PDB entry 7TFJ | electron microscopy, 3.30 A resolution | chains A and G of the 10 polymer chains in the assembly

[Chain A]
Molecule: Replication factor C subunit 1
Organism: Saccharomyces cerevisiae
UniProt: P38630 (RFC1_YEAST); residues 1-861 here = UniProt positions 1-861
Sequence (861 residues; numbered 1 to 861; the number before each row is that of its first residue):
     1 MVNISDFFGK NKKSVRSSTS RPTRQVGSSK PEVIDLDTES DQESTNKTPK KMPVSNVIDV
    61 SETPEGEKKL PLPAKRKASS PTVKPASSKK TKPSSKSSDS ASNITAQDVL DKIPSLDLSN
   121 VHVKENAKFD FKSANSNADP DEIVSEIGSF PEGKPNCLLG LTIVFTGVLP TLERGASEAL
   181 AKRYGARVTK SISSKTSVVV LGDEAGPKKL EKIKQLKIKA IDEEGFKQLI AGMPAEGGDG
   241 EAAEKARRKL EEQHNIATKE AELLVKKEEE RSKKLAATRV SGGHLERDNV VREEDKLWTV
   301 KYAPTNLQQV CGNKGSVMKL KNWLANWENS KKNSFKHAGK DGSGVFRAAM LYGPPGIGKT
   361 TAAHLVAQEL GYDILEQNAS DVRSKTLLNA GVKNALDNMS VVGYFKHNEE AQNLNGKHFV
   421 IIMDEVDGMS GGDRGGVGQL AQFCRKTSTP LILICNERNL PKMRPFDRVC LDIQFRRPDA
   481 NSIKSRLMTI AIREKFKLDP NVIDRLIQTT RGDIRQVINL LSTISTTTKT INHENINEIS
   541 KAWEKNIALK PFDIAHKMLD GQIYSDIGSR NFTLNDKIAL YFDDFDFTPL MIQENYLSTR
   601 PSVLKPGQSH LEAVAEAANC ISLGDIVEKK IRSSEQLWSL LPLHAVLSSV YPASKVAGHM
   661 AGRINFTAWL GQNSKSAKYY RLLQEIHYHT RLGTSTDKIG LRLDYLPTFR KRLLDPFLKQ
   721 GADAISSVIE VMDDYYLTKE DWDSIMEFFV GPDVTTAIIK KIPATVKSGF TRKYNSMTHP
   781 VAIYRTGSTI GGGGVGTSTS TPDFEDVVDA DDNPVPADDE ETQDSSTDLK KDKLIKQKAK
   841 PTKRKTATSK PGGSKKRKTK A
Disordered / not traced: 1-291, 408-411, 692-861
Bound ions: Mg2+: Thr360 (together with ATP-gamma-S)
Ligand contacts: ATP-gamma-S (AGS; phosphothiophosphoric acid-adenylate ester): Thr299, Val300, Tyr302, Ala303, Pro304, Gln309, Val310, Cys311, Pro355, Gly356, Ile357, Gly358, Lys359, Thr360, Thr361, Asn456, Arg486, Ile514, Arg515
Swiss-Prot annotation at these positions:
  - motif (Nuclear localization signal): Lys830 to Leu834, Lys855 to Lys860
  - binding site (ATP): Thr299, Cys311, Gly353 to Thr361, Asn456
  - modified residue: Thr38 (Phosphothreonine), Ser40 (Phosphoserine), Thr63 (Phosphothreonine)
  - mutagenesis: Asp427 (D427H: In cs mutant CDC44-2; causes cell cycle arrest), Gly436 (G436R: In cs mutant CDC44-3/4; causes cell cycle arrest), Gly512 (G512A: In cs mutant CDC44-9; no effect), Asp513 (D513N: In cs mutants CDC44-1/5/8 and CDC44-9; causes cell cycle arrest)

[Chain G]
Molecule: Proliferating cell nuclear antigen
Organism: Saccharomyces cerevisiae
UniProt: P15873 (PCNA_YEAST); numbering as in UniProt (aligned over 1-258)
Sequence (260 residues; each row starts with the number of its first residue; numbers below 1 keep their minus sign (Ala-1 is residue -1)):
    -1 ASMLEAKFEE ASLFKRIIDG FKDCVQLVNF QCKEDGIIAQ AVDDSRVLLV SLEIGVEAFQ
    59 EYRCDHPVTL GMDLTSLSKI LRCGNNTDTL TLIADNTPDS IILLFEDTKK DRIAEYSLKL
   119 MDIDADFLKI EELQYDSTLS LPSSEFSKIV RDLSQLSDSI NIMITKETIK FVADGDIGSG
   179 SVIIKPFVDM EHPETSIKLE MDQPVDLTFG AKYLLDIIKG SSLSDRVGIR LSSEAPALFQ
   239 FDLKSGFLQF FLAPKFNDEE
Disordered / not traced: 256-258
Modified / non-standard residues: Mse1, Mse70, Mse119, Mse161, Mse188, Mse199 (selenomethionine; parent Met)
Differences from the reference sequence: expression tag (-1 to 0)
Swiss-Prot annotation at these positions:
  - DNA-binding region: Arg61 to Arg80
  - cross-link (Glycyl lysine isopeptide (Lys-Gly)): Lys127 (interchain with G-Cter in SUMO), Lys164 (interchain with G-Cter in SUMO)

[How chain A and chain G interact]
Contacting residue pairs (38; chain A residue first):
  Lys331(A) - Phe254(G)
  Asp373(A) - Arg44(G)  salt bridge
  Leu375(A) - Ser43(G)
  Ala390(A) - Lys210(G)
  Gly391(A) - Tyr211(G)
  Asn394(A) - Asp156(G)
  Asn394(A) - Gly208(G)
  Asn394(A) - Lys210(G)
  Asn394(A) - Tyr211(G)
  Asn394(A) - Lys253(G)  hydrogen bond (backbone-side chain)
  Asp397(A) - Lys253(G)  salt bridge
  Asp397(A) - Phe254(G)  hydrogen bond (backbone-backbone)
  Asn398(A) - Val45(G)
  Asn398(A) - Ala251(G)  hydrogen bond (side chain-backbone)
  Asn398(A) - Pro252(G)
  Asn398(A) - Lys253(G)  hydrogen bond (side chain-backbone)
  Met399(A) - Ala251(G)
  Met399(A) - Pro252(G)
  Met399(A) - Phe254(G)  hydrophobic
  Ser400(A) - Arg44(G)
  Ser400(A) - Ala251(G)
  Val401(A) - Arg44(G)
  Val401(A) - Val45(G)
  Val401(A) - Phe249(G)
  Val401(A) - Ala251(G)  hydrophobic
  Val402(A) - Arg44(G)
  Val402(A) - Leu126(G)  hydrophobic
  Tyr404(A) - Glu232(G)
  Tyr404(A) - Ala233(G)  hydrophobic
  Tyr404(A) - Pro234(G)  hydrophobic
  Phe405(A) - Leu126(G)  hydrophobic
  Phe405(A) - Lys127(G)
  Phe405(A) - Ile128(G)  hydrophobic
  Lys406(A) - Asp124(G)  salt bridge
  His418(A) - Phe254(G)
  Phe419(A) - Ser43(G)
  Phe419(A) - Arg44(G)
  Ser448(A) - Phe254(G)
Also at the interface, not in a pair above, chain A (21 interface residues in all): Ile374, Ala395, Lys417
Also at the interface, not in a pair above, chain G (22 interface residues in all): Leu46, Leu47, Ala209

[In short]
21 residues of chain A and 22 residues of chain G are in contact; the contacts include 4 hydrogen bonds and 3
salt bridges. Polar pairs include Asp373(A)-Arg44(G), Asp397(A)-Lys253(G) and Lys406(A)-Asp124(G). Chain A
binds ATP-gamma-S.
Chain A is Replication factor C subunit 1 and chain G is Proliferating cell nuclear antigen, both from
Saccharomyces cerevisiae; the structure, Atomic model of S. cerevisiae clamp-clamp loader complex PCNA-RFC
bound to DNA with a closed clamp ..., was determined by electron microscopy (same publication as 7TFH, 7TFI,
7TFK and 7TFL).
